PDB entry 4XUJ | X-ray diffraction, 3.18 A resolution | chains B and J of the 10 polymer chains in the assembly

== Chain B ==
Name: Histone H4
Organism: Xenopus laevis
UniProt: P62799 (H4_XENLA); residues 1-102 here correspond to UniProt positions 2-103 (UniProt number = residue number + 1)
Sequence (102 residues; numbered 1 to 102; the number before each row is that of its first residue):
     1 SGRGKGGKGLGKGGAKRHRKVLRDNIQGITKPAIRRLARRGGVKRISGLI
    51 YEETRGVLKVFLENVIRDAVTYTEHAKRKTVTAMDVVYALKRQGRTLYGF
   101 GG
Not modelled in the structure: 1-20
Curated features (UniProtKB/Swiss-Prot):
  - DNA-binding region: Lys16 to Lys20
  - modified residue: Ser1 (N-acetylserine), Arg3 (Asymmetric dimethylarginine), Lys5 (N6-(2-hydroxyisobutyryl)lysine), Lys8 (N6-(2-hydroxyisobutyryl)lysine), Lys12 (N6-(2-hydroxyisobutyryl)lysine), Lys16 (N6-(2-hydroxyisobutyryl)lysine), Lys20 (N6,N6,N6-trimethyllysine), Lys31 (N6-(2-hydroxyisobutyryl)lysine), Lys44 (N6-(2-hydroxyisobutyryl)lysine), Ser47 (Phosphoserine), Tyr51 (Phosphotyrosine), Lys59 (N6-(2-hydroxyisobutyryl)lysine), Lys77 (N6-(2-hydroxyisobutyryl)lysine), Lys79 (N6-(2-hydroxyisobutyryl)lysine), Tyr88 (Phosphotyrosine), Lys91 (N6-(2-hydroxyisobutyryl)lysine)
  - cross-link (Glycyl lysine isopeptide (Lys-Gly)): Lys31 (interchain with G-Cter in UFM1), Lys91 (interchain with G-Cter in ubiquitin)

== Chain J ==
Molecule: 145-nt DNA strand
Sequence (145 nucleotides; numbered -72 to 72; the number before each row is that of its first residue; numbers below 1 keep their minus sign (DA-72 is residue -72)):
   -72 ATCAATATCCACCTGCAGATACTACCAAAAGTGTATTTGGAAACTGCTCC
   -22 ATCAAAAGGCATGTTCAGCTGATTCAGCTGAACATGCCTTTTGATGGAGC
    28 AGTTTCCAAATACACTTTTGGTAGTATCTGCAGGTGGATATTGAT

== How chain B and chain J interact ==
Contacting residue pairs (14; chain B residue first):
  Val21(B) with DT16(J), phosphate contact
  Arg23(B) with DT17(J), salt bridge to the phosphate
  Arg35(B) with DA8(J), salt bridge to the phosphate
  Arg45(B) with DT6(J), base contact; DG7(J), hydrogen bond to the sugar; DA8(J), phosphate contact
  Ile46(B) with DG7(J), sugar contact; DA8(J), hydrogen bond to the phosphate
  Ser47(B) with DG7(J), phosphate contact
  Gly48(B) with DG7(J), hydrogen bond to the phosphate
  Arg78(B) with DC27(J), phosphate contact
  Lys79(B) with DG26(J), salt bridge to the phosphate; DC27(J), hydrogen bond to the phosphate
  Thr80(B) with DC27(J), hydrogen bond to the phosphate
Interface residues without a listed pair, chain B (13 interface residues in all): Lys44, Tyr51, Lys77
Interface residues without a listed pair, chain J (8 interface residues in all): DA28

== Summary ==
13 residues of chain B face 8 of chain J across their interface, with 5 hydrogen bonds and 3 salt bridges.
Polar contacts include Arg45(B)-DG7(J), Ile46(B)-DA8(J) and Gly48(B)-DG7(J). Curated annotation (UniProt)
lists a DNA-binding region on chain B.
Here chain B is Histone H4 (Xenopus laevis) and chain J is a 145-nt DNA strand. Entry 4XUJ (Nucleosome core
particle containing adducts from treatment with a thiomorpholine-substituted
[(eta-6-p-cymene)Ru(3-hydroxy-2-pyridone)Cl] compound) was determined by X-ray diffraction.
